Entry 5U0A (electron microscopy, 3.30 A resolution); this record covers chains E and K of the 14 polymer chains in the assembly.

# Chain E
Protein: CRISPR-associated protein, Cse4 family
Organism: Thermobifida fusca (strain YX)
UniProtKB: Q47PJ3 (Q47PJ3_THEFY); residues 1-373 here = UniProt positions 1-373
Sequence (373 residues; numbered 1 to 373; the number before each row is that of its first residue):
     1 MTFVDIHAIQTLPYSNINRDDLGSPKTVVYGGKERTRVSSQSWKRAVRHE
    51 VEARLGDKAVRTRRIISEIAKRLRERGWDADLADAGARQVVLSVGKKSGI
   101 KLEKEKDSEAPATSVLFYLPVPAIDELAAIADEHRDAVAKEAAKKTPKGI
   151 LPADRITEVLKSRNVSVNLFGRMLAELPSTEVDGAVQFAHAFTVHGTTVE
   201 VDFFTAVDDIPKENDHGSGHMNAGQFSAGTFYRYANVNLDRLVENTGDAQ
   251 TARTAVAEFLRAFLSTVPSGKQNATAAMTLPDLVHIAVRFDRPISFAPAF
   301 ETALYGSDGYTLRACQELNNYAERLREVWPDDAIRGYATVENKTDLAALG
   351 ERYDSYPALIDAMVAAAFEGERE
Disordered / not traced: 1, 369-373
Reported in the primary citation:
  - binding site for Target Strand: Lys101 to Lys106

# Chain K
Molecule: crRNA
Sequence (61 nucleotides; numbered 1 to 61; the number before each row is that of its first residue):
     1 AUGGACCGCCAGUGAUAAGUGGAAUGCCAUGUGGGCUGUCGUGAGCCCCA
    51 CGCACGUGGGG
Disordered / not traced: 41-42

# Chain E / chain K interface
Pairs across the interface (36; chain E residue first):
  Ile17(E) - G34(K)  phosphate contact
  Asn18(E) - U32(K)  sugar contact
  Asn18(E) - G33(K)  phosphate contact
  Asn18(E) - G34(K)  phosphate contact
  Arg19(E) - G33(K)  hydrogen bond to the sugar
  Arg19(E) - G34(K)  salt bridge to the phosphate
  Arg19(E) - G35(K)  salt bridge to the phosphate
  Asp20(E) - G33(K)  base contact
  Asp21(E) - G33(K)  base contact
  Lys26(E) - G33(K)  salt bridge to the phosphate
  Ser39(E) - G33(K)  hydrogen bond to the phosphate
  Gln41(E) - G31(K)  sugar contact
  Gln41(E) - U32(K)  phosphate contact
  Gln41(E) - G33(K)  hydrogen bond to the phosphate
  Ser42(E) - U32(K)  sugar contact
  Lys44(E) - G31(K)  salt bridge to the phosphate
  Arg45(E) - U32(K)  sugar contact
  Arg61(E) - U30(K)  sugar contact
  Arg61(E) - U32(K)  salt bridge to the phosphate
  Met173(E) - A29(K)  base contact
  Met173(E) - U30(K)  sugar contact
  Phe204(E) - U37(K)  base contact
  Phe204(E) - U39(K)  phosphate contact
  Thr205(E) - U37(K)  phosphate contact
  Thr205(E) - G38(K)  hydrogen bond to the base
  Thr205(E) - U39(K)  hydrogen bond to the phosphate
  Ala206(E) - U37(K)  base contact
  Ala206(E) - G38(K)  phosphate contact
  Val207(E) - G38(K)  hydrogen bond to the phosphate
  His216(E) - C40(K)  base contact
  Ser218(E) - G38(K)  base contact
  Ser269(E) - G35(K)  phosphate contact
  Gly270(E) - G34(K)  phosphate contact
  Gly270(E) - G35(K)  phosphate contact
  Lys271(E) - G35(K)  hydrogen bond to the phosphate
  Asn273(E) - C36(K)  phosphate contact
Interface residues without a listed pair, chain E (29 interface residues in all): Leu116, Phe170, Glu181, Phe203, Asn214, His220
Interface residues without a listed pair, chain K (13 interface residues in all): G43

# In short
29 residues of chain E and 13 residues of chain K are in contact, with 7 hydrogen bonds and 5 salt bridges.
Polar contacts include Thr205(E)-G38(K), Arg19(E)-G33(K) and Ser39(E)-G33(K). From the paper: a binding site
for Target Strand at Lys101(E).
Chain E is CRISPR-associated protein, Cse4 family (Thermobifida fusca (strain YX)) and chain K is crRNA; the
structure, CRISPR RNA-guided surveillance complex, was determined by electron microscopy together with 5U07
from the same study.
